5X7O - chains A and B; structure by X-ray diffraction, 2.00 A resolution.

Chain A (and B):
Name: Glycoside hydrolase family 31 alpha-glucosidase
Organism: Paenibacillus sp. 598K
Notes: EC 2.4.1.-, 3.2.1.20; chain B of this document is another copy of the same molecule, construct and numbering; everything in this record applies to it too
UniProt: A0A193PKW5 (A0A193PKW5_9BACL); numbering as in UniProt (aligned over 36-1281)
Amino-acid sequence (1263 residues; each row starts with the number of its first residue):
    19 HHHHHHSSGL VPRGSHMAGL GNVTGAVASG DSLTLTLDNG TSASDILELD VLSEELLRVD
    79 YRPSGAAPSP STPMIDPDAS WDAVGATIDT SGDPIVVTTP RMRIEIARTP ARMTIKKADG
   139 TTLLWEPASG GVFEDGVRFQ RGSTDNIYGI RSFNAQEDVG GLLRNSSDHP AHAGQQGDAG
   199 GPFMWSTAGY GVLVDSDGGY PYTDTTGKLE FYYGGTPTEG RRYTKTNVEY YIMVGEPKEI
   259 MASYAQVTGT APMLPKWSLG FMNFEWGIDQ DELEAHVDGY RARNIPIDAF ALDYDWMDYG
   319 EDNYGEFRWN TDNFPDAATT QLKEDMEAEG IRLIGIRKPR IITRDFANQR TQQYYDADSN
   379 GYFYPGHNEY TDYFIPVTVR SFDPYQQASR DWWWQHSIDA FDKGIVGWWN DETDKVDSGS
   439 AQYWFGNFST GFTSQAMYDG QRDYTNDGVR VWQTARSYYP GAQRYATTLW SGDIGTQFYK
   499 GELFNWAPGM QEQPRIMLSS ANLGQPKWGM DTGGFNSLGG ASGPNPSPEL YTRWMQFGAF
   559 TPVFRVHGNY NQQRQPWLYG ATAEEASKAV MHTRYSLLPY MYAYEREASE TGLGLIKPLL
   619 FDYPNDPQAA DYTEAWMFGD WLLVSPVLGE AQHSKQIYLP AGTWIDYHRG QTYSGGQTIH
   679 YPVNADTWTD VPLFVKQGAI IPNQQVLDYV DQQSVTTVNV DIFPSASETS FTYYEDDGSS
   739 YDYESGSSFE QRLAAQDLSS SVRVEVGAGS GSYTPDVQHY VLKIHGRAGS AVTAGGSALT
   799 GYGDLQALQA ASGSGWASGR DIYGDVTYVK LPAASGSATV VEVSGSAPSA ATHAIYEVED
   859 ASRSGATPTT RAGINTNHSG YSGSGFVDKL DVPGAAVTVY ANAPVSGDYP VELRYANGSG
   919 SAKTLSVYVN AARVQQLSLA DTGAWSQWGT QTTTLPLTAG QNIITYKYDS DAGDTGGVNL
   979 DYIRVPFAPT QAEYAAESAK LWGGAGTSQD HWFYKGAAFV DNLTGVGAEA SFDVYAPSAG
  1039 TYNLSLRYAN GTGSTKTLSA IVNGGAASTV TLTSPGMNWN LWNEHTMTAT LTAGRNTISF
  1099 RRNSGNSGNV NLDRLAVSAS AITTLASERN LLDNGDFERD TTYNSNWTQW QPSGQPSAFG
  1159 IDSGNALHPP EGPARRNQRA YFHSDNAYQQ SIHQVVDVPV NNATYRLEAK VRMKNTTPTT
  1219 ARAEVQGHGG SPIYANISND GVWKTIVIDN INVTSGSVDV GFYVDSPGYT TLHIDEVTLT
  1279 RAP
Unresolved in the structure: 19-34
Sequence notes: expression tag (19-35)
Bound ions: Ni2+: His-187, His-190, Asp-196; Mg2+ site 1: Glu-283, Gly-285, Glu-290 (shared with Gln-571(B) of chain B); Mg2+ site 2 near Asp-316 (its only coordinating residue here); Mg2+ site 3: Gln-571 (shared with Glu-283(B), Gly-285(B), Glu-290(B) of chain B); Ca2+ site 1: Glu-855, Glu-857, Ser-880, Gly-883, Asp-979; Ca2+ site 2: Glu-995, Lys-1013, Ala-1016, Asp-1111; Ca2+ site 3: Asp-1134, Glu-1136, Arg-1173, Gln-1176, Asp-1273

Interface between chain A and chain B:
Residue-residue contacts (692; chain A residue first):
  Thr-90(A) with Phe-446(B)
  Pro-91(A) with Phe-446(B), hydrophobic; Phe-450(B), hydrophobic; Arg-482(B), hydrogen bond (backbone-side chain)
  Met-92(A) with Phe-446(B); Tyr-477(B), hydrophobic; Pro-478(B); Gly-479(B); Arg-482(B), hydrogen bond (backbone-side chain)
  Ile-93(A) with Arg-482(B), hydrogen bond (backbone-side chain)
  Asp-94(A) with Arg-482(B)
  Pro-95(A) with Arg-482(B)
  Asn-164(A) with Ala-628(B)
  Tyr-166(A) with Asn-520(B); Leu-618(B), hydrophobic; Ala-628(B), hydrogen bond (side chain-backbone)
  Gly-167(A) with Asn-520(B); Leu-521(B)
  Ile-168(A) with Leu-521(B)
  Arg-169(A) with Leu-521(B)
  Ser-170(A) with Ile-514(B); Ser-517(B); Leu-521(B)
  Phe-171(A) with Ile-514(B); Ser-517(B)
  Ala-173(A) with Ser-489(B); Asp-491(B); Ile-492(B), hydrophobic; Trp-504(B); Ala-505(B); Pro-506(B)
  Gln-174(A) with Trp-504(B)
  Glu-175(A) with Lys-498(B)
  Asp-176(A) with Lys-498(B), salt bridge
  Val-177(A) with Glu-510(B); Arg-513(B), hydrogen bond (backbone-side chain); Ile-514(B), hydrophobic
  Gly-178(A) with Arg-513(B), hydrogen bond (backbone-side chain)
  Gly-179(A) with Ser-517(B); Asp-629(B)
  Leu-180(A) with Arg-513(B); Leu-516(B), hydrophobic; Ser-517(B); Leu-618(B), hydrophobic; Asp-629(B), hydrogen bond (backbone-side chain); Tyr-630(B); Thr-631(B)
  Leu-181(A) with Ala-628(B); Asp-629(B), hydrogen bond (backbone-side chain)
  Arg-182(A) with Ser-517(B), hydrogen bond
  His-190(A) with Asn-445(B); Tyr-477(B)
  Ala-191(A) with Asn-445(B), hydrogen bond (backbone-side chain); Ser-475(B); Tyr-476(B); Tyr-477(B)
  Gly-192(A) with Asp-432(B); Trp-442(B); Ser-475(B)
  Gln-193(A) with Asp-432(B); Lys-433(B); Trp-442(B)
  Gln-194(A) with Asp-432(B), hydrogen bond (backbone-side chain); Arg-474(B); Ser-489(B); Gly-490(B); Asp-491(B), hydrogen bond (side chain-backbone)
  Gly-195(A) with Arg-474(B), hydrogen bond (backbone-backbone); Trp-488(B); Ser-489(B); Gly-490(B)
  Asp-196(A) with Arg-474(B); Ser-475(B); Tyr-476(B), hydrogen bond (backbone-backbone)
  Ala-197(A) with Tyr-476(B); Leu-521(B)
  Gly-198(A) with Tyr-476(B), hydrogen bond (backbone-backbone); Tyr-477(B); Pro-478(B); Leu-521(B)
  Gly-199(A) with Tyr-477(B); Pro-478(B)
  Pro-200(A) with Tyr-477(B)
  Phe-201(A) with Asn-520(B)
  Trp-203(A) with Asn-520(B), hydrogen bond (side chain-backbone); Leu-618(B), hydrophobic; Phe-619(B), hydrophobic
  Thr-205(A) with Leu-618(B); Pro-622(B), hydrogen bond (side chain-backbone)
  Ser-214(A) with Phe-446(B); Tyr-477(B), hydrogen bond (backbone-side chain)
  Asp-215(A) with Asn-445(B), hydrogen bond; Phe-446(B); Tyr-477(B)
  Gly-216(A) with Asn-445(B); Tyr-477(B), hydrogen bond (backbone-side chain)
  Thr-236(A) with Trp-442(B)
  Glu-237(A) with Trp-442(B); Phe-443(B); Gly-444(B); Asn-445(B), hydrogen bond
  Arg-240(A) with Asp-401(B), salt bridge; Tyr-403(B)
  Tyr-241(A) with Tyr-403(B), hydrophobic; Phe-446(B), hydrophobic; Phe-450(B)
  Pro-255(A) with Leu-618(B); Phe-619(B), hydrophobic; Pro-622(B)
  Lys-256(A) with Leu-611(B); Lys-615(B); Phe-619(B); Asp-620(B), salt bridge
  Met-259(A) with Ala-519(B); Gly-522(B); Thr-609(B); Leu-611(B), hydrophobic; Phe-619(B), hydrophobic
  Ala-260(A) with Thr-609(B)
  Tyr-262(A) with Tyr-476(B), hydrogen bond; Pro-478(B); Leu-521(B), hydrogen bond (side chain-backbone); Gly-522(B)
  Ala-263(A) with Thr-609(B)
  Thr-266(A) with Gly-479(B); Gln-481(B), hydrogen bond; Arg-482(B), hydrogen bond (backbone-side chain)
  Gly-267(A) with Gln-481(B), hydrogen bond (backbone-side chain); Arg-482(B)
  Thr-268(A) with Gln-481(B); Arg-482(B); Ala-606(B); Ser-607(B), hydrogen bond (side chain-backbone); Glu-608(B)
  Ala-269(A) with Gln-481(B); Lys-525(B); Ala-606(B), hydrogen bond (backbone-backbone); Ser-607(B), hydrogen bond (backbone-backbone)
  Pro-270(A) with Tyr-456(B); Gln-481(B); Arg-482(B); Ala-484(B); Lys-525(B), hydrogen bond (backbone-side chain); Tyr-741(B)
  Met-271(A) with Arg-468(B); Tyr-600(B); Glu-603(B); Arg-604(B); Ser-607(B); Tyr-732(B); Asp-734(B); Tyr-741(B), hydrogen bond (backbone-side chain)
  Leu-272(A) with Arg-468(B), hydrogen bond (backbone-side chain); Val-469(B); Trp-470(B); Thr-486(B); Lys-525(B); Glu-603(B), hydrogen bond (backbone-side chain)
  Pro-273(A) with Arg-468(B); Val-469(B); Trp-470(B); Gly-736(B)
  Lys-274(A) with Tyr-600(B); Val-708(B); Gly-736(B), hydrogen bond (backbone-backbone)
  Trp-275(A) with Val-708(B), hydrophobic
  Ser-276(A) with Trp-470(B)
  Leu-277(A) with Arg-592(B), hydrogen bond (backbone-side chain); Leu-596(B), hydrophobic; Tyr-600(B), hydrophobic
  Gly-278(A) with Phe-562(B); Tyr-593(B)
  Phe-279(A) with Met-553(B), hydrophobic; Phe-562(B); Val-564(B), hydrophobic; Met-589(B), hydrophobic; Tyr-593(B), hydrogen bond (backbone-side chain)
  Met-280(A) with Trp-470(B), hydrophobic; Phe-562(B), hydrogen bond (backbone-backbone); Arg-563(B); Val-564(B), hydrogen bond (backbone-backbone)
  Asn-281(A) with Val-564(B); Gln-573(B), hydrogen bond
  Phe-282(A) with Trp-427(B), hydrophobic; Arg-563(B); Val-564(B), hydrogen bond (backbone-backbone); His-565(B)
  Glu-283(A) with Gln-571(B), hydrogen bond; Gln-573(B), hydrogen bond
  Trp-284(A) with Asn-567(B); Tyr-568(B); Asn-569(B), hydrogen bond (backbone-backbone)
  Gly-285(A) with Asn-569(B)
  Glu-290(A) with Gln-571(B)
  His-294(A) with Gln-571(B), hydrogen bond; Gln-573(B); Trp-575(B)
  Asp-296(A) with Pro-866(B)
  Gly-297(A) with Trp-575(B)
  Tyr-298(A) with Gln-573(B); Pro-574(B); Trp-575(B)
  Arg-299(A) with Asp-706(B), hydrogen bond (side chain-backbone); Tyr-707(B); Arg-869(B)
  Ala-300(A) with Ser-862(B); Gly-863(B), hydrogen bond (backbone-backbone); Thr-865(B); Pro-866(B); Arg-869(B)
  Arg-301(A) with Trp-575(B); Glu-582(B), salt bridge; Lys-586(B), hydrogen bond (backbone-side chain); Ser-862(B)
  Asn-302(A) with Lys-586(B); His-590(B), hydrogen bond (backbone-side chain); Asp-706(B), hydrogen bond; Ser-860(B), hydrogen bond; Arg-861(B)
  Ile-303(A) with Lys-586(B); Met-589(B), hydrophobic
  Pro-304(A) with Met-589(B); His-590(B); Tyr-593(B), hydrophobic; Leu-705(B); Asp-706(B)
  Ile-305(A) with Tyr-593(B); Asp-706(B), hydrogen bond (backbone-backbone); Tyr-707(B)
  Asp-306(A) with Tyr-593(B), hydrogen bond; Tyr-707(B); Val-708(B), hydrogen bond (side chain-backbone)
  Ala-309(A) with Trp-427(B), hydrophobic
  Leu-310(A) with Trp-427(B)
  Asp-311(A) with Trp-427(B)
  Trp-314(A) with Ala-418(B), hydrophobic; Ile-423(B), hydrophobic
  Tyr-317(A) with Val-397(B)
  Tyr-322(A) with Trp-410(B), hydrogen bond; His-414(B)
  Phe-325(A) with Trp-411(B), hydrophobic; His-414(B); Ser-415(B); Ala-418(B)
  Trp-327(A) with Ala-418(B), hydrogen bond (side chain-backbone); Lys-421(B), hydrogen bond (side chain-backbone); Ile-423(B), hydrophobic
  Ala-335(A) with Lys-421(B)
  Ala-336(A) with Lys-421(B), hydrogen bond (backbone-side chain)
  Thr-337(A) with Lys-421(B)
  Thr-338(A) with Asp-420(B)
  Lys-341(A) with Asp-420(B), hydrogen bond (side chain-backbone); Lys-421(B); Gly-422(B)
  Glu-347(A) with Tyr-707(B)
  Gly-348(A) with Tyr-707(B)
  Arg-350(A) with Asp-709(B), salt bridge
  Leu-351(A) with Gly-422(B); Ile-423(B); Val-424(B), hydrogen bond (backbone-backbone); Gly-425(B), hydrogen bond (backbone-backbone)
  Ile-352(A) with Gly-425(B); Trp-427(B), hydrophobic; Trp-470(B), hydrophobic
  Gly-353(A) with Ile-423(B); Gly-425(B), hydrogen bond (backbone-backbone); Trp-426(B); Trp-427(B), hydrogen bond (backbone-backbone)
  Ile-354(A) with Trp-427(B); Asp-429(B)
  Arg-355(A) with Trp-426(B); Trp-427(B), hydrogen bond (backbone-backbone); Asn-428(B); Asp-429(B), hydrogen bond (backbone-backbone)
  Lys-356(A) with Trp-411(B); Asp-429(B), salt bridge; Glu-430(B), salt bridge
  Pro-357(A) with Ser-399(B); Phe-400(B), hydrogen bond (backbone-backbone); Asp-429(B); Glu-430(B); Thr-431(B); Phe-443(B), hydrophobic
  Arg-358(A) with Val-397(B); Arg-398(B); Ser-399(B); Trp-411(B); Glu-430(B), salt bridge
  Ile-359(A) with Val-397(B); Arg-398(B), hydrogen bond (backbone-backbone)
  Ile-360(A) with Val-395(B), hydrophobic; Thr-396(B); Val-397(B), hydrophobic
  Thr-361(A) with Thr-396(B), hydrogen bond (backbone-backbone); Val-397(B); Arg-398(B)
  Arg-362(A) with Thr-396(B)
  Phe-364(A) with Val-395(B), hydrophobic
  Ala-375(A) with Trp-410(B), hydrophobic
  Gly-379(A) with Gln-404(B), hydrogen bond (backbone-side chain)
  Tyr-380(A) with Phe-400(B); Asp-401(B), hydrogen bond (backbone-backbone); Gln-404(B); Ala-406(B), hydrogen bond (side chain-backbone); Ser-407(B); Trp-410(B), hydrophobic
  Phe-381(A) with Arg-398(B); Ser-399(B); Asp-401(B)
  Tyr-382(A) with Ser-399(B), hydrogen bond (backbone-backbone); Phe-400(B); Asp-401(B); Tyr-403(B); Phe-443(B), hydrophobic; Gly-444(B), hydrogen bond (side chain-backbone); Ser-447(B)
  Pro-383(A) with Asp-401(B)
  Gly-384(A) with Tyr-441(B)
  His-385(A) with Arg-398(B), hydrogen bond (backbone-side chain); Ser-399(B), hydrogen bond; Tyr-441(B); Trp-442(B), hydrogen bond (side chain-backbone)
  Asn-386(A) with Arg-398(B); Tyr-441(B)
  Glu-387(A) with Thr-396(B); Val-397(B); Arg-398(B)
  Tyr-388(A) with Val-395(B); Thr-396(B); Val-397(B), hydrogen bond (backbone-backbone); Val-434(B); Ser-436(B); Ala-439(B), hydrophobic
  Thr-389(A) with Pro-394(B); Val-395(B); Ser-436(B), hydrogen bond (backbone-side chain)
  Asp-390(A) with Pro-394(B); Val-395(B), hydrogen bond (backbone-backbone); Val-397(B)
  Tyr-391(A) with Tyr-391(B), hydrophobic; Ile-393(B); Pro-394(B), hydrophobic
  Phe-392(A) with Val-395(B), hydrophobic
  Pro-394(A) with Thr-389(B); Asp-390(B); Tyr-391(B), hydrophobic; Tyr-568(B), hydrophobic
  Val-395(A) with Phe-364(B), hydrophobic; Tyr-388(B); Thr-389(B); Asp-390(B), hydrogen bond (backbone-backbone)
  Thr-396(A) with Ile-360(B); Thr-361(B), hydrogen bond (backbone-backbone); Arg-362(B); Glu-387(B); Tyr-388(B); Ser-540(B)
  Val-397(A) with Tyr-317(B); Arg-358(B); Ile-359(B); Ile-360(B), hydrophobic; Glu-387(B); Tyr-388(B), hydrogen bond (backbone-backbone)
  Arg-398(A) with Arg-358(B); Ile-359(B), hydrogen bond (backbone-backbone); Thr-361(B); Phe-381(B); His-385(B), hydrogen bond (side chain-backbone); Asn-386(B); Glu-387(B)
  Ser-399(A) with Pro-357(B); Arg-358(B); Phe-381(B); Tyr-382(B), hydrogen bond (backbone-backbone); His-385(B), hydrogen bond
  Phe-400(A) with Pro-357(B), hydrogen bond (backbone-backbone); Arg-358(B); Tyr-380(B); Tyr-382(B)
  Asp-401(A) with Arg-240(B), salt bridge; Tyr-380(B), hydrogen bond (backbone-backbone); Phe-381(B); Tyr-382(B); Pro-383(B)
  Tyr-403(A) with Arg-240(B); Tyr-241(B), hydrophobic; Tyr-382(B)
  Gln-404(A) with Gly-379(B), hydrogen bond (side chain-backbone)
  Ala-406(A) with Tyr-380(B), hydrogen bond (backbone-side chain)
  Ser-407(A) with Tyr-380(B)
  Trp-410(A) with Tyr-322(B), hydrogen bond; Ala-375(B), hydrophobic; Tyr-380(B), hydrophobic
  Trp-411(A) with Phe-325(B), hydrophobic; Lys-356(B); Arg-358(B); Ile-359(B), hydrophobic
  His-414(A) with Tyr-322(B), hydrogen bond; Phe-325(B)
  Ser-415(A) with Phe-325(B)
  Ala-418(A) with Trp-314(B), hydrophobic; Phe-325(B); Trp-327(B), hydrogen bond (backbone-side chain)
  Asp-420(A) with Thr-338(B); Lys-341(B), hydrogen bond (backbone-side chain)
  Lys-421(A) with Trp-327(B); Ala-335(B); Ala-336(B), hydrogen bond (side chain-backbone); Thr-337(B); Lys-341(B)
  Gly-422(A) with Lys-341(B); Leu-351(B)
  Ile-423(A) with Trp-314(B), hydrophobic; Trp-327(B), hydrophobic; Leu-351(B); Gly-353(B)
  Val-424(A) with Arg-350(B); Leu-351(B), hydrogen bond (backbone-backbone)
  Gly-425(A) with Leu-351(B), hydrogen bond (backbone-backbone); Ile-352(B); Gly-353(B), hydrogen bond (backbone-backbone)
  Trp-426(A) with Gly-353(B); Arg-355(B)
  Trp-427(A) with Phe-282(B), hydrophobic; Ala-309(B), hydrophobic; Leu-310(B); Asp-311(B); Ile-352(B), hydrophobic; Gly-353(B), hydrogen bond (backbone-backbone); Ile-354(B); Arg-355(B), hydrogen bond (backbone-backbone)
  Asn-428(A) with Arg-355(B)
  Asp-429(A) with Ile-354(B); Arg-355(B), hydrogen bond (backbone-backbone); Lys-356(B), salt bridge; Pro-357(B)
  Glu-430(A) with Lys-356(B), salt bridge; Pro-357(B); Arg-358(B), salt bridge
  Asp-432(A) with Gly-192(B); Gln-193(B); Gln-194(B), hydrogen bond (side chain-backbone)
  Lys-433(A) with Gln-193(B)
  Val-434(A) with Tyr-388(B)
  Ser-436(A) with Tyr-388(B); Thr-389(B), hydrogen bond (side chain-backbone); Asp-390(B), hydrogen bond
  Ser-438(A) with Trp-504(B); Leu-536(B); Gly-537(B), hydrogen bond (side chain-backbone)
  Ala-439(A) with Tyr-388(B), hydrophobic
  Tyr-441(A) with Gly-384(B); His-385(B); Asn-386(B), hydrogen bond (side chain-backbone)
  Trp-442(A) with Gly-192(B); Thr-236(B); Glu-237(B); His-385(B), hydrogen bond (backbone-side chain)
  Phe-443(A) with Glu-237(B); Pro-357(B), hydrophobic; Tyr-382(B), hydrophobic
  Gly-444(A) with Glu-237(B); Tyr-382(B), hydrogen bond (backbone-side chain)
  Asn-445(A) with His-190(B); Ala-191(B), hydrogen bond (side chain-backbone); Asp-215(B), hydrogen bond; Gly-216(B); Glu-237(B), hydrogen bond
  Phe-446(A) with Thr-90(B); Pro-91(B), hydrophobic; Met-92(B); Ser-214(B); Asp-215(B); Tyr-241(B), hydrophobic
  Ser-447(A) with Tyr-382(B)
  Phe-450(A) with Pro-91(B), hydrophobic; Tyr-241(B)
  Tyr-456(A) with Pro-270(B)
  Arg-468(A) with Met-271(B); Leu-272(B), hydrogen bond (side chain-backbone); Pro-273(B)
  Val-469(A) with Leu-272(B); Pro-273(B)
  Trp-470(A) with Leu-272(B); Pro-273(B); Trp-275(B), hydrophobic; Ser-276(B); Met-280(B), hydrophobic; Ile-352(B), hydrophobic
  Arg-474(A) with Gln-194(B); Gly-195(B), hydrogen bond (backbone-backbone); Asp-196(B)
  Ser-475(A) with Ala-191(B); Gly-192(B); Asp-196(B)
  Tyr-476(A) with Ala-191(B); Asp-196(B), hydrogen bond (backbone-backbone); Ala-197(B); Gly-198(B), hydrogen bond (backbone-backbone); Tyr-262(B), hydrogen bond
  Tyr-477(A) with Met-92(B), hydrophobic; His-190(B); Ala-191(B); Gly-198(B); Pro-200(B); Ser-214(B), hydrogen bond (side chain-backbone); Asp-215(B); Gly-216(B), hydrogen bond (side chain-backbone)
  Pro-478(A) with Met-92(B); Gly-198(B); Gly-199(B); Tyr-262(B)
  Gly-479(A) with Pro-91(B); Met-92(B); Thr-266(B)
  Gln-481(A) with Thr-266(B), hydrogen bond; Gly-267(B), hydrogen bond (side chain-backbone); Ala-269(B); Pro-270(B)
  Arg-482(A) with Pro-91(B), hydrogen bond (side chain-backbone); Met-92(B), hydrogen bond (side chain-backbone); Ile-93(B), hydrogen bond (side chain-backbone); Asp-94(B); Pro-95(B); Thr-266(B), hydrogen bond (side chain-backbone); Gly-267(B); Thr-268(B); Pro-270(B)
  Thr-486(A) with Leu-272(B)
  Trp-488(A) with Gly-195(B)
  Ser-489(A) with Ala-173(B); Gln-194(B); Gly-195(B)
  Gly-490(A) with Gln-194(B); Gly-195(B)
  Asp-491(A) with Ala-173(B); Gln-194(B), hydrogen bond (backbone-side chain)
  Ile-492(A) with Ala-173(B), hydrophobic
  Lys-498(A) with Glu-175(B); Asp-176(B), salt bridge
  Trp-504(A) with Ala-173(B); Gln-174(B); Ser-438(B)
  Ala-505(A) with Ala-173(B)
  Pro-506(A) with Ala-173(B); Val-177(B), hydrophobic
  Glu-510(A) with Val-177(B)
  Arg-513(A) with Val-177(B), hydrogen bond (side chain-backbone); Gly-178(B), hydrogen bond (side chain-backbone); Leu-180(B)
  Ile-514(A) with Ser-170(B); Phe-171(B)
  Leu-516(A) with Leu-180(B), hydrophobic
  Ser-517(A) with Ser-170(B); Phe-171(B); Gly-179(B); Leu-180(B); Arg-182(B), hydrogen bond
  Ala-519(A) with Met-259(B)
  Asn-520(A) with Tyr-166(B); Gly-167(B); Leu-180(B); Phe-201(B); Trp-203(B), hydrogen bond (backbone-side chain)
  Leu-521(A) with Gly-167(B); Ile-168(B); Arg-169(B); Ala-197(B); Gly-198(B); Gly-199(B); Tyr-262(B), hydrogen bond (backbone-side chain)
  Gly-522(A) with Met-259(B); Tyr-262(B)
  Lys-525(A) with Ala-269(B); Pro-270(B), hydrogen bond (side chain-backbone); Leu-272(B)
  Gly-537(A) with Ser-438(B), hydrogen bond (backbone-side chain)
  Ser-540(A) with Thr-396(B)
  Met-553(A) with Phe-279(B), hydrophobic
  Phe-562(A) with Gly-278(B); Phe-279(B); Met-280(B), hydrogen bond (backbone-backbone)
  Arg-563(A) with Met-280(B); Phe-282(B)
  Val-564(A) with Phe-279(B), hydrophobic; Met-280(B), hydrogen bond (backbone-backbone); Asn-281(B); Phe-282(B), hydrogen bond (backbone-backbone)
  His-565(A) with Phe-282(B)
  Asn-567(A) with Trp-284(B)
  Tyr-568(A) with Trp-284(B); Pro-394(B), hydrophobic
  Asn-569(A) with Trp-284(B), hydrogen bond (backbone-backbone); Gly-285(B)
  Gln-571(A) with Glu-283(B), hydrogen bond; Glu-290(B); His-294(B), hydrogen bond
  Gln-573(A) with Asn-281(B), hydrogen bond; Glu-283(B), hydrogen bond; His-294(B); Tyr-298(B)
  Pro-574(A) with Tyr-298(B)
  Trp-575(A) with His-294(B); Gly-297(B); Tyr-298(B); Arg-301(B)
  Glu-582(A) with Arg-301(B), salt bridge
  Lys-586(A) with Arg-301(B), hydrogen bond (side chain-backbone); Asn-302(B); Ile-303(B)
  Met-589(A) with Phe-279(B), hydrophobic; Ile-303(B), hydrophobic; Pro-304(B)
  His-590(A) with Asn-302(B), hydrogen bond (side chain-backbone); Pro-304(B)
  Arg-592(A) with Leu-277(B), hydrogen bond (side chain-backbone)
  Tyr-593(A) with Gly-278(B); Phe-279(B), hydrogen bond (side chain-backbone); Pro-304(B), hydrophobic; Ile-305(B); Asp-306(B), hydrogen bond
  Leu-596(A) with Leu-277(B), hydrophobic
  Tyr-600(A) with Met-271(B); Lys-274(B); Leu-277(B), hydrophobic
  Glu-603(A) with Met-271(B); Leu-272(B), hydrogen bond (side chain-backbone)
  Arg-604(A) with Met-271(B)
  Ala-606(A) with Thr-268(B); Ala-269(B), hydrogen bond (backbone-backbone)
  Ser-607(A) with Thr-268(B), hydrogen bond (backbone-side chain); Ala-269(B); Met-271(B)
  Glu-608(A) with Thr-268(B)
  Thr-609(A) with Met-259(B); Ala-260(B); Ala-263(B)
  Leu-611(A) with Lys-256(B); Met-259(B), hydrophobic
  Lys-615(A) with Lys-256(B)
  Leu-618(A) with Tyr-166(B), hydrophobic; Leu-180(B), hydrophobic; Trp-203(B), hydrophobic; Thr-205(B); Pro-255(B)
  Phe-619(A) with Trp-203(B), hydrophobic; Pro-255(B), hydrophobic; Lys-256(B); Met-259(B), hydrophobic
  Asp-620(A) with Lys-256(B), salt bridge
  Pro-622(A) with Thr-205(B); Pro-255(B)
  Ala-628(A) with Asn-164(B); Tyr-166(B), hydrogen bond (backbone-side chain); Leu-181(B)
  Asp-629(A) with Gly-179(B); Leu-180(B), hydrogen bond (side chain-backbone); Leu-181(B), hydrogen bond (side chain-backbone)
  Tyr-630(A) with Leu-180(B)
  Thr-631(A) with Leu-180(B)
  Leu-705(A) with Pro-304(B)
  Asp-706(A) with Arg-299(B), hydrogen bond (backbone-side chain); Asn-302(B), hydrogen bond; Pro-304(B); Ile-305(B), hydrogen bond (backbone-backbone)
  Tyr-707(A) with Arg-299(B); Ile-305(B); Asp-306(B); Glu-347(B); Gly-348(B)
  Val-708(A) with Lys-274(B); Trp-275(B), hydrophobic; Asp-306(B), hydrogen bond (backbone-side chain)
  Asp-709(A) with Arg-350(B), salt bridge
  Tyr-732(A) with Met-271(B), hydrophobic
  Asp-734(A) with Met-271(B)
  Gly-736(A) with Pro-273(B); Lys-274(B), hydrogen bond (backbone-backbone)
  Tyr-739(A) with Pro-270(B), hydrophobic
  Tyr-741(A) with Pro-270(B); Met-271(B), hydrogen bond (side chain-backbone)
  Ser-860(A) with Asn-302(B), hydrogen bond
  Arg-861(A) with Asn-302(B)
  Ser-862(A) with Ala-300(B); Arg-301(B)
  Gly-863(A) with Ala-300(B), hydrogen bond (backbone-backbone)
  Ala-864(A) with Ala-300(B)
  Thr-865(A) with Ala-300(B)
  Pro-866(A) with Asp-296(B); Ala-300(B)
  Arg-869(A) with Arg-299(B); Ala-300(B)
Interface residues without a listed pair, chain A (282 interface residues in all): Asn-172, Ala-189, Phe-308, Ala-346, Gln-371, Asp-374, Asp-376, Asn-378, Ile-393, Pro-402, Thr-431, Ala-484, Leu-487, Ser-518, Phe-533, Leu-536, Gly-538, Val-561, Gly-566, Gln-570, Arg-572, Met-599, Gly-610, Pro-616, Val-704
Interface residues without a listed pair, chain B (283 interface residues in all): Asn-172, Ala-189, Glu-254, Phe-308, Tyr-312, Ala-346, Gln-371, Asp-374, Asp-376, Phe-392, Pro-402, Leu-487, Ser-518, Gly-538, Val-561, Gly-566, Gln-570, Arg-572, Met-599, Gly-610, Leu-613, Pro-616, Val-704, Tyr-739, Ala-864

Summary:
282 residues of chain A and 283 residues of chain B are in contact, with 158 hydrogen bonds and 16 salt
bridges. Polar contacts include Asp-176(A)/Lys-498(B), Arg-240(A)/Asp-401(B) and Lys-256(A)/Asp-620(B).
His-187(A), His-190(A) and Asp-196(A) coordinate Ni2+. Glu-283(A), Gly-285(A) and Glu-290(A) coordinate Mg2+
site 1.
Both chains are Glycoside hydrolase family 31 alpha-glucosidase (Paenibacillus sp. 598K). Entry 5X7O (Crystal
structure of Paenibacillus sp. 598K alpha-1,6-glucosyltransferase) was determined by X-ray diffraction (same
publication as 5X7P, 5X7Q and 5X7S).
